6GY6 - chains L and W of the 26 polymer chains in the assembly; structure by electron microscopy, 4.00 A resolution.

# Chain L (and W)
Name: XaxB
From: Xenorhabdus nematophila ATCC 19061
Notes: chain W of this document is another copy of the same molecule, construct and numbering; everything in this record applies to it too
Reference sequence: D3VB23 (D3VB23_XENNA); residues 13-350 here = UniProt positions 13-350
Amino-acid sequence (338 residues; each row starts with the number of its first residue):
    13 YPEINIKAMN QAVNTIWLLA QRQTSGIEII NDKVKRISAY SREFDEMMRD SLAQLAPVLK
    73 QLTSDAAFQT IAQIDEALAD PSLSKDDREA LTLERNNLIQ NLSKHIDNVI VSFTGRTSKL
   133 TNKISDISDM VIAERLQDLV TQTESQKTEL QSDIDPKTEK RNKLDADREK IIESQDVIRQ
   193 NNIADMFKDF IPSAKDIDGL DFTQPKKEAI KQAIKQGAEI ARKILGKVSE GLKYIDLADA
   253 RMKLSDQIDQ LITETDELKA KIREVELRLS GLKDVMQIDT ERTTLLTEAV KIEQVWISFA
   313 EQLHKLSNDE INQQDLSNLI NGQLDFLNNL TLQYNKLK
Differences from the reference sequence: conflict Ala51 (Leu in D3VB23)
From the paper describing this entry:
  - self-association interface (contacts with another copy of this molecule): Lys245

# Chain L / chain W interface
Residue-residue contacts (24; chain L residue first):
  Gln192(L) - Lys245(W)  hydrogen bond
  Asn194(L) - Ser241(W)
  Asn194(L) - Lys245(W)
  Ile195(L) - Leu244(W)  hydrophobic
  Ala196(L) - Leu237(W)
  Ala196(L) - Ser241(W)
  Asp197(L) - Ser241(W)  hydrogen bond (backbone-side chain)
  Phe199(L) - Leu237(W)
  Lys200(L) - Arg234(W)
  Lys200(L) - Leu237(W)
  Lys200(L) - Gly238(W)
  Ser205(L) - Ala230(W)
  Ser205(L) - Arg234(W)
  Ala206(L) - Arg234(W)
  Ile209(L) - Lys227(W)
  Ile209(L) - Glu231(W)
  Leu212(L) - Lys223(W)
  Asp213(L) - Lys227(W)  salt bridge
  Gln216(L) - Lys218(W)
  Lys219(L) - Lys218(W)
  Lys350(L) - Ser140(W)  hydrogen bond (side chain-backbone)
  Lys350(L) - Asp141(W)
  Lys350(L) - Val143(W)
  Lys350(L) - Arg147(W)
Also at the interface, not in a pair above, chain L (17 interface residues in all): Arg191, Asp208
Also at the interface, not in a pair above, chain W (18 interface residues in all): Ala221, Val240, Asp248

# In short
The interface between chain L and chain W involves 17 residues on one side and 18 on the other; the contacts
include 3 hydrogen bonds and 1 salt bridge. Polar contacts include Asp213(L)-Lys227(W), Gln192(L)-Lys245(W)
and Asp197(L)-Ser241(W). The paper reports a self-association interface involving Lys245(L).
Chain L and chain W are both XaxB (Xenorhabdus nematophila ATCC 19061); the structure, XaxAB pore complex from
Xenorhabdus nematophila, was determined by electron microscopy, deposited together with 6GY7 and 6GY8.
